Entry 6Q2Q (X-ray diffraction, 1.89 A resolution); this record covers chain A.

# Chain A
Name: Radical S-adenosyl methionine domain-containing protein 2
From: Mus musculus
UniProtKB: Q8CBB9 (RSAD2_MOUSE); residue numbers follow UniProt; this construct covers 45-362
Sequence (318 residues; each row starts with the number of its first residue):
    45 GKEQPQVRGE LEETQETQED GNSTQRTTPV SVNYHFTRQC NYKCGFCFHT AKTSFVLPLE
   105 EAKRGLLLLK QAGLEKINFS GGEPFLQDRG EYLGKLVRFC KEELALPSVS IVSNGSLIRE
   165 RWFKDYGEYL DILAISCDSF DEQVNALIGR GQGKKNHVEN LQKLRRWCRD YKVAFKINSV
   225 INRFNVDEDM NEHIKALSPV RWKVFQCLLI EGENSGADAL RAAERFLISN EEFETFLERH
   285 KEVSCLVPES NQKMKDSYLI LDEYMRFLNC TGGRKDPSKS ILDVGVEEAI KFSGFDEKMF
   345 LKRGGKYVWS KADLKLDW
Unresolved in the structure: 45-70, 361-362
Differences from the reference sequence: conflict L55 (Pro in Q8CBB9), E57 (Asp in Q8CBB9), R70 (Pro in Q8CBB9); engineered mutation A261 (Glu in Q8CBB9), A266 (Glu in Q8CBB9)
Swiss-Prot annotation at these positions:
  - binding site ([4Fe-4S] cluster): C84, C88, C91
  - modified residue: K198 (N6-acetyllysine)
  - cross-link: K207 (Glycyl lysine isopeptide (Lys-Gly) (interchain with G-Cter in ubiquitin))
Metal / ion sites: 4Fe-4S cluster Fe: C84, C88, C91 (together with S-adenosylhomocysteine)
Ligand contacts:
  - B3P (2-[3-(2-hydroxy-1,1-dihydroxymethyl-ethylamino)-propylamino]-2-hydroxymethyl-propane-1,3-diol): P151, S354, A356, D357
  - S-adenosylhomocysteine (SAH): F90, C91, F92, S124, G125, G126, E127, P128, V156, S157, N158, S180, D182, R194, N222, V224, F249, Q250, C251, L252, N258, M298
  - 4Fe-4S cluster (SF4): C84, Y86, K87, C88, C91, H93, G125, G126, N158, R194, R265
  - UTP (uridine 5'-triphosphate): S75, N77, H79, F92, H93, K120, N122, S124, S154, V156, K220, N222, R245, K247, F249, L252, I254, E293, M298, K299, Y302, I304, C314, K319, R347, G349, Y351
Reported in the primary citation:
  - specificity-determining residues: K299, K319

# In short
Ligands of chain A: 4Fe-4S cluster, S-adenosylhomocysteine, UTP and compound B3P. C84, C88 and C91 coordinate
a 4Fe-4S cluster Fe ion. UniProt lists 3 [4Fe-4S] cluster-binding residues. The paper reports specificity
determinants K299 and K319.
Chain A is Radical S-adenosyl methionine domain-containing protein 2 (Mus musculus); the structure, Crystal
structure of mouse viperin bound to uridine triphosphate and S-adenosylhomocysteine, was determined by X-ray
diffraction together with 6Q2P from the same study.
